Entry 3T6A (X-ray diffraction, 2.40 A resolution); this record covers chain A.

Chain A:
Molecule: Breast cancer anti-estrogen resistance protein 3
Organism: Homo sapiens
Notes: fragment: C-terminal domain
UniProt: O75815 (BCAR3_HUMAN); residues 502-825 here = UniProt positions 502-825
Amino-acid sequence (333 residues; row label = number of the first residue in the row):
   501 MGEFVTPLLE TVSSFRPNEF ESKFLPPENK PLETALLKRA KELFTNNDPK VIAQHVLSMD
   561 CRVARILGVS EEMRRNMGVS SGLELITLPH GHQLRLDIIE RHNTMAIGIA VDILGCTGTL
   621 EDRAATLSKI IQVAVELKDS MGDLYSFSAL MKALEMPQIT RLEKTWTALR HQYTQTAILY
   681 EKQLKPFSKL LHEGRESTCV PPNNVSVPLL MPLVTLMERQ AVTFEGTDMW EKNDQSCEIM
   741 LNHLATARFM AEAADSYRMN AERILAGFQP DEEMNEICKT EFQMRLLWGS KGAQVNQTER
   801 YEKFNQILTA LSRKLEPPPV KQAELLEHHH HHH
Unresolved in the structure: 501-510, 819-833
Sequence notes: initiating methionine (501); engineered mutation L536 (Met in O75815); expression tag (826-833)
Residues lining bound ligands: polypropylene glycol (POG; (20S)-2,5,8,11,14,17-hexamethyl-3,6,9,12,15,18-hexaoxahenicosane-1,20-diol): S697, T698, N742, A745, T746, F749
Curated features (UniProtKB/Swiss-Prot):
  - region: L744 to R748 (Mediates the interaction with BCAR1/p130CAS)
  - site: R748 (Required for interaction with NEDD9)

Overview:
Bound to chain A: polypropylene glycol.
Chain A is Breast cancer anti-estrogen resistance protein 3 (Homo sapiens); the structure, Structure of the
C-terminal domain of BCAR3, was determined by X-ray diffraction (same publication as 3T6G).
